PDB entry 6EDA | X-ray diffraction, 1.88 A resolution | chain A

== Chain A ==
Name: Carbonic anhydrase 2
Organism: Homo sapiens
Notes: EC 4.2.1.1
UniProtKB: P00918 (CAH2_HUMAN); the author numbering skips numbers that UniProt does not, so the offset changes along the chain: 4-125 = UniProt 4-125; 127-261 = UniProt 126-260
Chain sequence (257 residues; each row starts with the number of its first residue; note: 1 number in that range is skipped by the numbering (no residue carries it; nothing is unmodelled there)):
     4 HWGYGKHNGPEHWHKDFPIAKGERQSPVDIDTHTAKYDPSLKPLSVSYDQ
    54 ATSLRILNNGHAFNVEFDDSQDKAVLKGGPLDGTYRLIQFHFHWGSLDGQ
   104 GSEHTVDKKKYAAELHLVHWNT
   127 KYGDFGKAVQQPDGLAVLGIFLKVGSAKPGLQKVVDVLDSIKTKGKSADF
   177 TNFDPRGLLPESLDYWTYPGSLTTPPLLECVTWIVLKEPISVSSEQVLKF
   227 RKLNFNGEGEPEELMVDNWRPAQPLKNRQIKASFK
UniProt features mapped onto this chain:
  - active site: H64 (Proton donor/acceptor)
  - binding site (Zn(2+)): H94, H96, H119
  - binding site (substrate): T199, T200
  - site: Y7 (Fine-tunes the proton-transfer properties of H-64), N62 (Fine-tunes the proton-transfer properties of H-64), N67 (Fine-tunes the proton-transfer properties of H-64), Q92 (Involved in the binding of some activators, including histamine and L-histidine)
  - modified residue (Phosphoserine): S166, S173
Metal / ion sites: Zn2+: H94, H96, H119 (together with J3V)
Residues lining bound ligands: J3V (4-hydroxy-3-nitro-5-({[4-(trifluoromethyl)phenyl]carbamoyl}amino)benzene-1-sulfonamide): N62, A65, N67, Q92, H94, H96, E106, H119, V121, F131, V135, V143, L198, T199, T200, P202, L204, W209
Reported in the primary citation:
  - binding site for J3V: Q92, F131, L198, T199, T200
  - specificity-determining residues: F131 (proposed by the authors, not directly observed)

== Overview ==
Bound to chain A: compound J3V. H94, H96 and H119 coordinate Zn2+. UniProt lists active-site residue H64, 3
Zn2+-binding residues and substrate-binding residues T199 and T200. From the paper: a binding site for J3V at
Q92, F131 and L198 among others; the specificity determinant F131.
Chain A is Carbonic anhydrase 2 (Homo sapiens); the structure, Bioreductive
4-hydroxy-3-nitro-5-ureido-benzenesulfonamides selectively target the tumor-associated carbonic anhydrase
isoforms IX and XII and show hypoxia-enhanced cytotoxicity ..., was determined by X-ray diffraction (same
publication as 6EBE, 6ECZ, 6EEA, 6EEH and 6EEO).
